Entry 6MDN (electron microscopy, 4.40 A resolution (low resolution: residue-level contacts below are approximate; hydrogen-bond / salt-bridge calls are withheld)); this record covers chains K and L of the 11 polymer chains in the assembly.

[Chain K (and L)]
Protein: Alpha-soluble NSF attachment protein
From: Rattus norvegicus
Notes: chain L of this document is another copy of the same molecule, construct and numbering; everything in this record applies to it too
UniProtKB: P54921 (SNAA_RAT); residues 1-278 here = UniProt positions 1-278
Amino-acid sequence (313 residues; row label = number of the first residue in the row; numbers below 1 keep their minus sign (Met-17 is residue -17)):
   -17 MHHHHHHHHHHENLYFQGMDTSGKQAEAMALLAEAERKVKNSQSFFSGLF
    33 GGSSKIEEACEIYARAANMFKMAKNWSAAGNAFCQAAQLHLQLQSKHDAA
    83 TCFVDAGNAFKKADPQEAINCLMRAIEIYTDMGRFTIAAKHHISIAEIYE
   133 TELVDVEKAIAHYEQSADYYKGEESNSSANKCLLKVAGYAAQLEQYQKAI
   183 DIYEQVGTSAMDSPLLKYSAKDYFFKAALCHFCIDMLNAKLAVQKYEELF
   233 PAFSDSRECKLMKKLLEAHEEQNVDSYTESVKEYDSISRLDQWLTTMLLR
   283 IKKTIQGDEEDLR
Disordered / not traced: -17 to 7, 294-295
Construct notes: initiating methionine (-17); expression tag (-16 to 0, 279-295)

[How chain K and chain L interact]
Contacting residue pairs - 20 pairs, chain K then chain L:
  Arg47(K) - Asp113(L)
  Asn50(K) - Thr112(L)
  Asn50(K) - Asp113(L)
  Asn50(K) - Met114(L)
  Asn50(K) - Gly115(L)
  Lys53(K) - Gly115(L)
  Lys53(K) - Phe117(L)
  Met54(K) - Thr112(L)
  Met54(K) - Tyr151(L)
  Lys56(K) - Asp150(L)
  Lys93(K) - Glu156(L)
  Lys94(K) - Asp150(L)
  Lys94(K) - Lys153(L)
  Lys94(K) - Gly154(L)
  Asp267(K) - Leu231(L)
  Ser268(K) - Leu231(L)
  Ser268(K) - Phe235(L)
  Arg271(K) - Glu229(L)
  Arg271(K) - Glu230(L)
  Arg271(K) - Leu231(L)
Also at the interface, not in a pair above, chain K (12 interface residues in all): Trp58, Asn90
Also at the interface, not in a pair above, chain L (15 interface residues in all): Lys199

[Overview]
Chain K and chain L form an interface of 12 and 15 residues respectively.
Chain K and chain L are both Alpha-soluble NSF attachment protein (Rattus norvegicus); the structure, The 20S
supercomplex engaging the SNAP-25 N-terminus (class 2), was determined by electron microscopy together with
6MDM, 6MDO and 6MDP from the same study.
